PDB entry 8EMU | X-ray diffraction, 1.13 A resolution | chain A

Chain A:
Protein: Carbonic anhydrase 2
From: Homo sapiens
Notes: EC 4.2.1.1
Reference sequence: P00918 (CAH2_HUMAN); the author numbering skips numbers that UniProt does not, so the offset changes along the chain: 1-125 = UniProt 1-125; 127-261 = UniProt 126-260
Chain sequence (260 residues; each row starts with the number of its first residue; note: 1 number in that range is skipped by the numbering (no residue carries it; nothing is unmodelled there)):
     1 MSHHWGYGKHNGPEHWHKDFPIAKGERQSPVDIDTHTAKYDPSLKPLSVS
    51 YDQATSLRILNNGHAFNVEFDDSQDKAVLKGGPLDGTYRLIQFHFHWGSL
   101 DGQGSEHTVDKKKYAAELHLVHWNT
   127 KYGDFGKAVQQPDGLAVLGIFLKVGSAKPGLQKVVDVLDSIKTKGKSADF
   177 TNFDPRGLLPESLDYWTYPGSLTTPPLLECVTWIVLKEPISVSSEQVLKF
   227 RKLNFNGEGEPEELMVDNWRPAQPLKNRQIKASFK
Not modelled in the structure: 1-3
Bound ions: Zn2+: His94, His96, His119 (together with N-(2-methoxyethyl)-4-sulfamoylbenzamide); mercuribenzoic acid Hg: Gln137, Glu205, Cys206
Ligand contacts:
  - mercuribenzoic acid (MBO): Val135, Gln136, Gln137, Pro138, Glu205, Cys206
  - N-(2-methoxyethyl)-4-sulfamoylbenzamide (WMO), molecule 1: His4, Trp5, His10, Asn11, Gly12, His15, Trp16, Lys18, Asp19, Phe20
  - N-(2-methoxyethyl)-4-sulfamoylbenzamide (WMO), molecule 2: Gln92, His94, His96, Glu106, His119, Val121, Phe131, Val135, Val143, Ser197, Leu198, Thr199, Thr200, Pro202, Leu204, Trp209
Curated features (UniProtKB/Swiss-Prot):
  - active site: His64 (Proton donor/acceptor)
  - binding site (Zn(2+)): His94, His96, His119
  - binding site (substrate): Thr199, Thr200
  - site: Tyr7 (Fine-tunes the proton-transfer properties of H-64), Asn62 (Fine-tunes the proton-transfer properties of H-64), Asn67 (Fine-tunes the proton-transfer properties of H-64), Gln92 (Involved in the binding of some activators, including histamine and L-histidine)
  - modified residue: Ser2 (N-acetylserine), Ser166 (Phosphoserine), Ser173 (Phosphoserine)
From the paper describing this entry:
  - binding site for N-(2-methoxyethyl)-4-sulfamoylbenzamide: Thr199

Summary:
Chain A binds N-(2-methoxyethyl)-4-sulfamoylbenzamide and mercuribenzoic acid. The Zn2+ site is built by
His94, His96 and His119. Gln137, Glu205 and Cys206 coordinate a mercuribenzoic acid Hg ion. Curated annotation
(UniProt) lists active-site residue His64, 3 Zn2+-binding residues and substrate-binding residues Thr199 and
Thr200. The paper reports a binding site for N-(2-methoxyethyl)-4-sulfamoylbenzamide at Thr199.
Chain A is Carbonic anhydrase 2 (Homo sapiens); the structure, Human Carbonic Anhydrase II Heterobifunctional
Degraders, was determined by X-ray diffraction (same publication as 8EXC, 8EXG and 8EYL).
